Entry 7F4Y (X-ray diffraction, 2.20 A resolution); this record covers chains A and Q of the 6 polymer chains in the assembly.

[Chain A]
Molecule: DNA polymerase
Organism: Enterobacteria phage RB69
Notes: EC 2.7.7.7
UniProtKB: Q38087 (DPOL_BPR69); numbering as in UniProt (aligned over 1-903)
Chain sequence (908 residues; numbered -4 to 903; the number before each row is that of its first residue; numbers below 1 keep their minus sign (Gly-4 is residue -4)):
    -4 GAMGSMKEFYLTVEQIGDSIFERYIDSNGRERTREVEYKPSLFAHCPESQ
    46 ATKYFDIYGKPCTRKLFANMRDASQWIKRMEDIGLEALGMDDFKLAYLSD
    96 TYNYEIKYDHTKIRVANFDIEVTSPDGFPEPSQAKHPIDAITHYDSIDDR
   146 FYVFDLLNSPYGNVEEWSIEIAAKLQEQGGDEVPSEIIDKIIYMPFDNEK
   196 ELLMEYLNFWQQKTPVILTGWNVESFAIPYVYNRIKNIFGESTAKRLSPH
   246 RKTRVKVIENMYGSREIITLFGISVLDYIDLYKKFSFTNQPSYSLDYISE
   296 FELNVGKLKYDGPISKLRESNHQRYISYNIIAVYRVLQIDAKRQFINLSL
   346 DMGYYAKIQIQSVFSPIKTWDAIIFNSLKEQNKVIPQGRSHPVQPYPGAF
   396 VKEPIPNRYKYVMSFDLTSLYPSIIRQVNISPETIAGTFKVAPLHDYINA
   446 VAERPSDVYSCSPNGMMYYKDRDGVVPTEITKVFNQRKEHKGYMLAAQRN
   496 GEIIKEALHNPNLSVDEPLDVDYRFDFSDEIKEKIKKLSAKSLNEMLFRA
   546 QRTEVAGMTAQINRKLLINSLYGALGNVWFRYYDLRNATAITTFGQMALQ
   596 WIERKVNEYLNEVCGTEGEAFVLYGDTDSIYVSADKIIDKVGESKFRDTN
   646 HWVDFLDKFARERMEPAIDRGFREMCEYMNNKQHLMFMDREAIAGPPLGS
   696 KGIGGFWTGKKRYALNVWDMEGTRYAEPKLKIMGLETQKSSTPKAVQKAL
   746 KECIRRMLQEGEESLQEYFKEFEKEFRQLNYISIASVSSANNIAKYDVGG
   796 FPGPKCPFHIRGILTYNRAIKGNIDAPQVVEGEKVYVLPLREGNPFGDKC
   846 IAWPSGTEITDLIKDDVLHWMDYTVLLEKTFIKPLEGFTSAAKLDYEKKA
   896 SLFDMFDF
Unresolved in the structure: -4 to -2, 898-903
Sequence notes: expression tag (-4 to 0); engineered mutation Ala222 (Asp in Q38087), Ala327 (Asp in Q38087)
Bound ions: Ca2+: Asp411, Leu412, Asp623 (together with DUP)
Small-molecule neighbours:
  - guanosine-5'-monophosphate (5GP): Tyr33, Ser36, Phe38, Lys48, Tyr49, Arg59, Gly84, Met85, Ala91, Asp95, Phe370, Lys374, Asn377, Lys378, Val379, Ile380
  - DUP (2'-deoxyuridine 5'-alpha,beta-imido-triphosphate): Asp411, Leu412, Thr413, Ser414, Leu415, Tyr416, Pro417, Arg482, Lys486, Lys560, Asn564, Tyr567, Thr622, Asp623
UniProt features mapped onto this chain:
  - region: Thr248 to Thr264 (Beta hairpin), Lys705 to Tyr708 (Binding of DNA in B-conformation), Leu897 to Phe903 (Interaction with the polymerase clamp)
  - binding site (Mg(2+)): Asp114, Glu116, Asp411, Leu412, Asp623
  - binding site (substrate): Ser414 to Tyr416, Arg482, Lys560
  - site: Asp621 (Optimization of metal coordination by the polymerase active site), Lys706 (Optimization of metal coordination by the polymerase active site), Asp714 (Essential for viral replication)
  - mutagenesis: Leu415 (L415A/G: Decreases base selectivity by several hundred fold; L415G/F: Increased misinsertion, increased mismatch extension and inefficient proofreading; L415M: No effect on base selectivity), Leu561 (L561A: No effect on the ability to recognize damaged DNA. Increase in probability of nucleotide incorporation), Ser565 (S565G: Increased incorporation efficiency of correct dNMPs; when associated with A-567), Tyr567 (Y567A: Inserts both dCMP and dAMP opposite 8-oxoG rapidly and with equal efficiency. 100-fold increase of dAMP and dGMP when situated opposite guanidinohydantoin ...), Asp621 (D621A: Drastic decrease in the efficiency of incorporation of dGMP), Lys706 (K706A: Almost complete loss of polymerase activity), Asp714 (D714A: Complete loss of viral replication)
What the authors report for this chain:
  - Ca2+ coordination: Asp411, Leu412, Asp623
  - catalytic residues: Asp411, Asp623
  - binding site for guanosine-5'-monophosphate: Lys48, Tyr49, Met85, Asp95, Lys378, Ile380
  - binding site for the 19-nt DNA strand: Asp13, Arg66, Lys247
  - mutagenesis - D222A/D327A: abolished catalytic activity (citing earlier work)

[Chain Q]
Molecule: 15-nt DNA strand
Sequence (15 nucleotides; each row starts with the number of its first residue):
   101 GAGCGGACTGCTTAC

[Interface between chain A and chain Q]
Pairs across the interface (4; chain A residue first):
  Gln70(A) with DG106(Q), sugar contact; DA107(Q), phosphate contact
  Lys73(A) with DA107(Q), phosphate contact; DC108(Q), salt bridge to the phosphate
Also at the interface, not in a pair above, chain A (4 interface residues in all): Arg66, Ser69
Also at the interface, not in a pair above, chain Q (4 interface residues in all): DG105

[Overview]
Chain A and chain Q each contribute 4 residues to their interface, with 1 salt bridge. Its one salt-bridged
contact is Lys73(A)-DC108(Q). Ligands of chain A: compound DUP and guanosine-5'-monophosphate. The paper
reports catalytic residues Asp411(A) and Asp623(A); D222A/D327A of chain A abolish catalytic activity.
Here chain A is DNA polymerase (Enterobacteria phage RB69) and chain Q is a 15-nt DNA strand. Entry 7F4Y
(Crystal structure of replisomal dimer of DNA polymerase from bacteriophage RB69 with DNA duplexes) was
determined by X-ray diffraction.
